PDB entry 5HRO | X-ray diffraction, 2.75 A resolution | chains A and E of the 3 polymer chains in the assembly

== Chain A ==
Name: HIV-1 reverse transcriptase P66 subunit
Source organism: Human immunodeficiency virus type 1 group M subtype B (isolate BH10)
Notes: EC 2.7.7.49
UniProtKB: P03366 (POL_HV1B1); residues 1-555 here correspond to UniProt positions 600-1154 (UniProt number = residue number + 599)
Chain sequence (555 residues; each row starts with the number of its first residue):
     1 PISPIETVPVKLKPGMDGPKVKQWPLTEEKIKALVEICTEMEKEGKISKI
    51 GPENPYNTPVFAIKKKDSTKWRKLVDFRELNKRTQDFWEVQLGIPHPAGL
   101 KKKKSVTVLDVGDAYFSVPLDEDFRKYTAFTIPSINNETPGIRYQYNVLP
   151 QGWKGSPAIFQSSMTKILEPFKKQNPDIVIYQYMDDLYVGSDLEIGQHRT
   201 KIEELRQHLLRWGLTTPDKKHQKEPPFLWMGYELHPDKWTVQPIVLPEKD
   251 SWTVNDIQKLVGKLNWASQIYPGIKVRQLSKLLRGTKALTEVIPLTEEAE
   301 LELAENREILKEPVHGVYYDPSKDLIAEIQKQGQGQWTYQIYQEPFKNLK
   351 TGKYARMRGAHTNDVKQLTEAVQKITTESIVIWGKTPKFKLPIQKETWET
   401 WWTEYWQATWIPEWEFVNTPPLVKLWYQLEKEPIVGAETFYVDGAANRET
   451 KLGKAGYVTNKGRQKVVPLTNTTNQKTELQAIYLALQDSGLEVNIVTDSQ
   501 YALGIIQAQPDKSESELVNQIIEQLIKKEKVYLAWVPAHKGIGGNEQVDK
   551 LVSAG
Not modelled in the structure: 1-3, 555
Sequence notes: engineered mutation Ser280 (Cys879 in P03366)
Swiss-Prot annotation at these positions:
  - region: Phe227 to His235 (RT 'primer grip')
  - motif: Trp398 to Trp414 (Tryptophan repeat motif)
  - binding site (Mg(2+)): Asp110, Asp185, Asp186, Asp443, Glu478, Asp498, Asp549
  - site: Trp401 (Essential for RT p66/p51 heterodimerization), Trp414 (Essential for RT p66/p51 heterodimerization), Phe440, Tyr441 (Cleavage)
Ion coordination: Mg2+ site 1: Asp110, Val111, Asp185 (together with 3JY); Mg2+ site 2: Asp110, Asp185, Asp186 (together with 3JY) (shared with DG37(E) of chain E); Mg2+ site 3: Asp443, Asp549
Residues lining bound ligands: 3JY ([(1R)-2-methoxy-1-{[(1S,3R)-3-(5-methyl-2,4-dioxo-3,4-dihydropyrimidin-1(2H)-yl)cyclopentyl]oxy}-2-oxoethyl]phosphonic acid): Lys65, Arg72, Asp110, Val111, Asp113, Ala114, Tyr115, Gln151, Met184, Asp185, Asp186, Lys220

== Chain E ==
Molecule: 38-nt DNA strand
Sequence (38 nucleotides; row label = number of the first residue in the row; note: 3 numbers in that range are skipped by the numbering (no residue carries them; nothing is unmodelled there); numbers below 1 keep their minus sign (DT-3 is residue -3)):
    -3 TAAT
     4 ACCCCCCCTTCGGTGCTTTGCACCGAAGGGGGGG
Not modelled in the structure: -3 to -1
Modified positions: OMC (o2'-methylycytidine-5'-monophosphate) at position 6; OMC (o2'-methylycytidine-5'-monophosphate) at position 8
Ion coordination: Mg2+: DG37 (together with 3JY) (shared with Asp110(A), Asp185(A), Asp186(A) of chain A)
Residues lining bound ligands: 3JY ([(1R)-2-methoxy-1-{[(1S,3R)-3-(5-methyl-2,4-dioxo-3,4-dihydropyrimidin-1(2H)-yl)cyclopentyl]oxy}-2-oxoethyl]phosphonic acid): DA4, DC5, DG37

== Chain A / chain E interface ==
Pairs across the interface - 73 pairs, chain A then chain E:
  Trp24(A) - DT0(E)  base contact
  Phe61(A) - DT0(E)  sugar contact
  Leu74(A) - DA4(E)  base contact
  Asp76(A) - DA4(E)  sugar contact
  Arg78(A) - DT0(E)  base contact
  Arg78(A) - DA4(E)  salt bridge to the phosphate
  Arg78(A) - DC5(E)  phosphate contact
  Asn81(A) - DC5(E)  sugar contact
  Glu89(A) - OMC_6(E)  hydrogen bond to the sugar
  Glu89(A) - DC7(E)  phosphate contact
  Gln91(A) - OMC_6(E)  base contact
  Gln91(A) - DC7(E)  sugar contact
  Leu92(A) - OMC_8(E)  sugar contact
  Ile94(A) - DC7(E)  base contact
  Ile94(A) - OMC_8(E)  base contact
  Ile94(A) - DG35(E)  base contact
  Asp110(A) - DG37(E)  phosphate contact
  Tyr115(A) - DG37(E)  base contact
  Gly152(A) - DA4(E)  base contact
  Gly152(A) - DC5(E)  sugar contact
  Trp153(A) - DC5(E)  sugar contact
  Lys154(A) - DC5(E)  phosphate contact
  Lys154(A) - OMC_6(E)  phosphate contact
  Pro157(A) - DC5(E)  base contact
  Pro157(A) - OMC_6(E)  sugar contact
  Gln161(A) - OMC_6(E)  base contact
  Tyr183(A) - DC7(E)  base contact
  Tyr183(A) - DG36(E)  hydrogen bond to the base
  Tyr183(A) - DG37(E)  sugar contact
  Met184(A) - DG36(E)  base contact
  Met184(A) - DG37(E)  base contact
  Asp185(A) - DG37(E)  phosphate contact
  Asp186(A) - DG37(E)  phosphate contact
  Met230(A) - DG36(E)  sugar contact
  Met230(A) - DG37(E)  phosphate contact
  Gly231(A) - DG36(E)  phosphate contact
  Asn255(A) - DG33(E)  hydrogen bond to the phosphate
  Gln258(A) - DG32(E)  sugar contact
  Gln258(A) - DG33(E)  sugar contact
  Lys259(A) - DG33(E)  phosphate contact
  Lys259(A) - DG34(E)  salt bridge to the phosphate
  Gly262(A) - DG34(E)  sugar contact
  Lys263(A) - DG34(E)  phosphate contact
  Lys263(A) - DG35(E)  phosphate contact
  Asn265(A) - DC10(E)  phosphate contact
  Trp266(A) - DG35(E)  sugar contact
  Ser280(A) - DC11(E)  phosphate contact
  Ser280(A) - DT12(E)  phosphate contact
  Arg284(A) - DT12(E)  salt bridge to the phosphate
  Arg284(A) - DT13(E)  phosphate contact
  Gly285(A) - DT12(E)  phosphate contact
  Gly285(A) - DT13(E)  hydrogen bond to the phosphate
  Lys353(A) - DC10(E)  hydrogen bond to the phosphate
  Lys353(A) - DC11(E)  salt bridge to the phosphate
  Ala355(A) - DC11(E)  phosphate contact
  Arg356(A) - DC11(E)  phosphate contact
  Arg358(A) - DC27(E)  salt bridge to the phosphate
  Gly359(A) - DC26(E)  phosphate contact
  Ala360(A) - DC26(E)  hydrogen bond to the phosphate
  His361(A) - DA25(E)  salt bridge to the phosphate
  Lys374(A) - DC10(E)  salt bridge to the phosphate
  Arg448(A) - DT22(E)  salt bridge to the phosphate
  Thr473(A) - DG23(E)  hydrogen bond to the phosphate
  Thr473(A) - DC24(E)  hydrogen bond to the phosphate
  Gln475(A) - DT21(E)  phosphate contact
  Gln475(A) - DG23(E)  hydrogen bond to the sugar
  Gln475(A) - DC24(E)  sugar contact
  Lys476(A) - DC24(E)  phosphate contact
  Gln500(A) - DT20(E)  sugar contact
  Tyr501(A) - DT20(E)  base contact
  Tyr501(A) - DC24(E)  hydrogen bond to the phosphate
  Tyr501(A) - DA25(E)  hydrogen bond to the phosphate
  Ile505(A) - DA25(E)  phosphate contact
Interface residues without a listed pair, chain A (54 interface residues in all): Val75, Gly93, Gln151, Lys281, Leu289, Asn474

== Summary ==
The interface between chain A and chain E involves 54 residues on one side and 24 on the other; the contacts
include 11 hydrogen bonds and 8 salt bridges. Among the polar pairs are Tyr183(A)-DG36(E), Glu89(A)-OMC_6(E)
and Gln475(A)-DG23(E).
Here chain A is HIV-1 reverse transcriptase P66 subunit (Human immunodeficiency virus type 1 group M subtype B
(isolate BH10)) and chain E is a 38-nt DNA strand. Entry 5HRO (STRUCTURE OF HIV-1 REVERSE TRANSCRIPTASE In
COMPLEX WITH A DNA aptamer and an Alpha-carboxy nucleoside phosphonate ...) was determined by X-ray
diffraction, deposited together with 5HP1, 5I3U and 5I42.
